Entry 9O5W (electron microscopy, 2.67 A resolution); this record covers chains A and C of the 6 polymer chains in the assembly.

Chain A (and C):
Name: Hemagglutinin HA1 chain
From: Wuhan spiny eel influenza virus
Notes: chain C of this document is another copy of the same molecule, construct and numbering; everything in this record applies to it too
UniProtKB: A0A2P1GNV0 (A0A2P1GNV0_9ORTO); residue numbers follow UniProt; this construct covers 5-341
Sequence (337 residues; each row starts with the number of its first residue):
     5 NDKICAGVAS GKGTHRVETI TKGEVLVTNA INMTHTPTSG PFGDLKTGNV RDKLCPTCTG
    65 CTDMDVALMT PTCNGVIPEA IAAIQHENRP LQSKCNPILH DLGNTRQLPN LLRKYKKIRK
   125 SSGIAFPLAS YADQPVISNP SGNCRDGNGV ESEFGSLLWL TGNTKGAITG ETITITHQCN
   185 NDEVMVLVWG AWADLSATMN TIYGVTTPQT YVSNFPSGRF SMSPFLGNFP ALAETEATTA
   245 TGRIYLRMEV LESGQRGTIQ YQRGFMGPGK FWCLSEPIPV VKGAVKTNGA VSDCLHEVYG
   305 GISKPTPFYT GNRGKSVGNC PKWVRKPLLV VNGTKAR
Disordered / not traced: 5
Disulfide bonds: Cys-65/Cys-77, Cys-99/Cys-148, Cys-183/Cys-277, Cys-298/Cys-324
Covalent attachments: N-acetylglucosamine (NAG) linked to Asn-36, Asn-336
From the paper describing this entry:
  - post-translational modification sites: Asn-36, Asn-336

Interface between chain A and chain C:
Pairs across the interface (20):
  Arg-93(A) / Arg-260(C)
  Asp-105(A) / Asn-218(C)  hydrogen bond (backbone-side chain)
  Asp-105(A) / Thr-262(C)  hydrogen bond (backbone-side chain)
  Leu-106(A) / Asn-218(C)
  Leu-106(A) / Arg-223(C)  hydrogen bond (backbone-side chain)
  Leu-106(A) / Thr-262(C)
  Leu-106(A) / Gln-264(C)
  Gly-107(A) / Asn-218(C)  hydrogen bond (backbone-side chain)
  Phe-224(A) / Arg-223(C)
  Ser-225(A) / Arg-223(C)  hydrogen bond (backbone-side chain)
  Met-226(A) / Arg-223(C)
  Phe-229(A) / Thr-173(C)
  Phe-229(A) / Thr-214(C)
  Phe-229(A) / Gln-264(C)
  Phe-229(A) / Gln-266(C)
  Leu-230(A) / Thr-173(C)
  Gly-231(A) / Thr-173(C)
  Asn-232(A) / Gly-174(C)  hydrogen bond (side chain-backbone)
  Asn-232(A) / Glu-175(C)  hydrogen bond
  Tyr-249(A) / Gln-264(C)  hydrogen bond
Also at the interface, not in a pair above, chain A (14 interface residues in all): Ser-227, Pro-234
Also at the interface, not in a pair above, chain C (12 interface residues in all): Thr-176, Gly-258

Summary:
14 residues of chain A face 12 of chain C across their interface; the contacts include 8 hydrogen bonds. Among
the polar pairs are Asp-105(A)/Asn-218(C), Asp-105(A)/Thr-262(C) and Leu-106(A)/Arg-223(C).
N-acetylglucosamine is covalently linked to Asn-36(A) and Asn-336(A). The paper reports modification sites
Asn-36(A) and Asn-336(A).
Chain A and chain C are both Hemagglutinin HA1 chain (Wuhan spiny eel influenza virus); the structure, CryoEM
structure of Wuhan spiny eel influenza virus (WSEIV) HA, was determined by electron microscopy, deposited
together with 9O5U.
